PDB entry 3L72 | X-ray diffraction, 3.06 A resolution | chains D and E of the 20 polymer chains in the assembly

[Chain D]
Molecule: Mitochondrial cytochrome C1, heme protein
Source organism: Gallus gallus
Notes: EC 1.10.2.2
Reference sequence: D0VX26 (D0VX26_CHICK); residue numbers follow UniProt; this construct covers 1-241
Sequence (241 residues; each row starts with the number of its first residue):
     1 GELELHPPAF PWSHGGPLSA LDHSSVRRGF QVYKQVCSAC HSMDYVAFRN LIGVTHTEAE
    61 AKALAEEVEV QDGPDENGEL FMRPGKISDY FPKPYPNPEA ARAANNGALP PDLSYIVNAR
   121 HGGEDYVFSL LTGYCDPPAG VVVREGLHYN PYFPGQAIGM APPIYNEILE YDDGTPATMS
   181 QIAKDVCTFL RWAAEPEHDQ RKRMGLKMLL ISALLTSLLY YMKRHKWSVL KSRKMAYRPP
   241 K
Bound ions: heme c Fe: His41, Met160
Residues lining bound ligands: heme c (HEC): Val32, Val36, Cys37, Ala39, Cys40, His41, Asn105, Ala108, Leu109, Pro110, Pro111, Leu113, Ile116, Arg120, Tyr126, Val127, Leu130, Leu131, Phe153, Ile158, Gly159, Met160, Pro163, Ile164, Val186

[Chain E]
Molecule: Cytochrome B-C1 complex subunit 5, rieske ironsulfur protein, mitochondrial
Source organism: Gallus gallus
Notes: EC 1.10.2.2
Reference sequence: Q5ZLR5 (UCRI_CHICK); residues 1-196 here correspond to UniProt positions 77-272 (UniProt number = residue number + 76)
Sequence (196 residues; row label = number of the first residue in the row):
     1 VHNDVTVPDF SAYRREDVMD ATTSSQTSSE DRKGFSYLVT ATACVATAYA AKNVVTQFIS
    61 SLSASADVLA LSKIEIKLSD IPEGKNVAFK WRGKPLFVRH RTQAEINQEA EVDVSKLRDP
   121 QHDLDRVKKP EWVILVGVCT HLGCVPIANS GDFGGYYCPC HGSHYDASGR IRKGPAPYNL
   181 EVPTYQFVGD DLVVVG
Disulfides: Cys144-Cys160
Bound ions: 2Fe-2S cluster Fe: Cys139, His141, Cys158, His161
Residues lining bound ligands: 2Fe-2S cluster (FES): Cys139, His141, Leu142, Gly143, Cys144, Cys158, Cys160, His161, Gly162, Ser163, Pro175
Swiss-Prot annotation at these positions:
  - binding site ([2Fe-2S] cluster): Cys139, His141, Leu142, Cys158, His161, Ser163

[Interface between chain D and chain E]
Residue-residue contacts (29; chain D residue first):
  Arg49(D) with Ala66(E); Asp67(E); Ala70(E)
  Lys62(D) with Glu75(E), salt bridge
  Met204(D) with Gln57(E)
  Lys207(D) with Tyr49(E)
  Ile211(D) with Tyr49(E), hydrophobic
  Leu215(D) with Ala43(E); Ala46(E), hydrophobic; Thr47(E)
  Leu218(D) with Val39(E), hydrophobic; Thr42(E); Ala43(E), hydrophobic
  Tyr221(D) with Arg15(E); Phe35(E); Ser36(E), hydrogen bond; Val39(E), hydrophobic
  Met222(D) with Thr40(E); Ala43(E), hydrophobic
  His225(D) with Arg15(E); Ser36(E)
  Ser232(D) with Phe10(E)
  Lys234(D) with Pro8(E); Asp9(E); Phe10(E); Tyr13(E)
  Arg238(D) with Val1(E), hydrogen bond (side chain-backbone); Asp4(E), hydrogen bond (side chain-backbone); Val5(E)
Interface residues without a listed pair, chain D (16 interface residues in all): Ser88, Leu214, Leu219
Interface residues without a listed pair, chain E (23 interface residues in all): Leu71

[Summary]
16 residues of chain D and 23 residues of chain E are in contact, with 3 hydrogen bonds and 1 salt bridge.
Polar pairs include Lys62(D)-Glu75(E), Tyr221(D)-Ser36(E) and Arg238(D)-Val1(E). Chain D binds heme c. Ligands
of chain E: 2Fe-2S cluster.
Here chain D is Mitochondrial cytochrome C1, heme protein and chain E is Cytochrome B-C1 complex subunit 5,
rieske ironsulfur protein, mitochondrial, both from Gallus gallus. Entry 3L72 (Chicken cytochrome BC1 complex
with kresoxim-I-dimethyl bound) was determined by X-ray diffraction.
